Entry 6O4Y (X-ray diffraction, 1.58 A resolution); this record covers chains A and B of the 3 polymer chains in the assembly.

== Chain A ==
Protein: MHC class I antigen
From: Homo sapiens
UniProt: U5YJM1 (U5YJM1_HUMAN); residues 1-274 here correspond to UniProt positions 25-298 (UniProt number = residue number + 24)
Chain sequence (274 residues; row label = number of the first residue in the row):
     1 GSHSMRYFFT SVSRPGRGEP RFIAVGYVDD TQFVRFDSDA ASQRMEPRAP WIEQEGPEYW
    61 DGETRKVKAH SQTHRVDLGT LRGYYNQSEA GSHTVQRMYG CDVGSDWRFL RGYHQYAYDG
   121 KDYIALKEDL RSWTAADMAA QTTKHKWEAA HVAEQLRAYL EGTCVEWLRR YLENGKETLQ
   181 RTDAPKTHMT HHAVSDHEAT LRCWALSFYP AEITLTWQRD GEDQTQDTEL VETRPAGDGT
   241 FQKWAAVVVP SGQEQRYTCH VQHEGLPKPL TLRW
Disulfides: Cys101-Cys164, Cys203-Cys259
Ion coordination: Na+ site 1 near Asp37 (its only coordinating residue here); Na+ site 2: Arg44, Glu46; Na+ site 3: Asp77 (shared with 1 residue of chain C); Na+ site 4: Thr94, Gln96

== Chain B ==
Protein: Beta-2-microglobulin
From: Homo sapiens
UniProt: P61769 (B2MG_HUMAN); residues 1-99 here correspond to UniProt positions 21-119 (UniProt number = residue number + 20)
Chain sequence (99 residues; numbered 1 to 99; the number before each row is that of its first residue):
     1 IQRTPKIQVY SRHPAENGKS NFLNCYVSGF HPSDIEVDLL KNGERIEKVE HSDLSFSKDW
    61 SFYLLYYTEF TPTEKDEYAC RVNHVTLSQP KIVKWDRDM
Swiss-Prot annotation at these positions:
  - modified residue: Gln2 (Pyrrolidone carboxylic acid)
  - glycosylation: Ile1 (N-linked (Glc) (glycation) isoleucine), Lys19 (N-linked (Glc) (glycation) lysine), Lys41 (N-linked (Glc) (glycation) lysine), Lys48 (N-linked (Glc) (glycation) lysine), Lys58 (N-linked (Glc) (glycation) lysine), Lys91 (N-linked (Glc) (glycation) lysine), Lys94 (N-linked (Glc) (glycation) lysine)
Disulfides: Cys25-Cys80

== Interface between chain A and chain B ==
Pairs across the interface - 56 pairs, chain A then chain B:
  Phe8(A) with Ser55(B); Phe56(B)
  Phe9(A) with Phe56(B)
  Thr10(A) with Leu54(B); Phe56(B); Phe62(B)
  Val12(A) with Ser33(B)
  Ile23(A) with Leu54(B)
  Val25(A) with Asp53(B); Leu54(B); Ser55(B)
  Tyr27(A) with Ser55(B); Tyr63(B)
  Gln32(A) with Asp53(B)
  Arg35(A) with Asp53(B), salt bridge
  Arg48(A) with Asp53(B), salt bridge
  Thr94(A) with Phe62(B)
  Gln96(A) with His31(B), hydrogen bond; Phe56(B); Trp60(B), hydrogen bond (side chain-backbone); Phe62(B)
  Arg97(A) with Phe56(B)
  Gln115(A) with Trp60(B)
  Tyr116(A) with Trp60(B)
  Ala117(A) with Trp60(B)
  Asp119(A) with Ile1(B); His31(B)
  Gly120(A) with Arg3(B), hydrogen bond (backbone-side chain); His31(B); Trp60(B)
  Asp122(A) with Trp60(B), hydrogen bond
  Thr190(A) with Asp98(B), hydrogen bond
  His192(A) with Asp98(B), salt bridge
  Arg202(A) with Asp98(B)
  Trp204(A) with Asp98(B); Met99(B), hydrophobic
  Val231(A) with Gln8(B)
  Glu232(A) with Lys6(B), salt bridge; Gln8(B), hydrogen bond (backbone-side chain); Tyr26(B); Ser28(B), hydrogen bond
  Arg234(A) with Gln8(B), hydrogen bond; Tyr10(B); Met99(B)
  Pro235(A) with Tyr10(B), hydrogen bond (backbone-side chain); Asn24(B); Tyr26(B)
  Ala236(A) with Arg12(B), hydrogen bond (backbone-side chain); Asn24(B), hydrogen bond (backbone-side chain)
  Gly237(A) with Arg12(B), hydrogen bond (backbone-side chain); Leu65(B)
  Asp238(A) with Arg12(B)
  Gln242(A) with Tyr10(B); Ser11(B); Arg12(B), hydrogen bond (side chain-backbone)
  Trp244(A) with Met99(B)
Interface residues without a listed pair, chain A (36 interface residues in all): Met98, Lys121, Leu206, Thr233
Interface residues without a listed pair, chain B (26 interface residues in all): His13, Pro14, Pro32, Asp59

== Overview ==
The interface between chain A and chain B involves 36 residues on one side and 26 on the other, with 13
hydrogen bonds and 4 salt bridges. Polar pairs include Arg35(A)-Asp53(B), Arg48(A)-Asp53(B) and
His192(A)-Asp98(B). Arg44(A) and Glu46(A) form the Na+ site 2.
Here chain A is MHC class I antigen and chain B is Beta-2-microglobulin, both from Homo sapiens. Entry 6O4Y
(Structure of HLA-A2:01 with peptide MM91) was determined by X-ray diffraction together with 6O4Z, 6O51 and
6O53 from the same study.
